Entry 3L9U (X-ray diffraction, 1.57 A resolution); this record covers chain A.

[Chain A]
Molecule: Disulfide isomerase
From: Salmonella enterica subsp. enterica serovar Typhimurium
Notes: EC 5.3.4.1
UniProt: E1WHY0 (E1WHY0_SALTY); residues 1-199 here correspond to UniProt positions 25-223 (UniProt number = residue number + 24)
Sequence (201 residues; row label = number of the first residue in the row; numbers below 1 keep their minus sign (Ser-1 is residue -1)):
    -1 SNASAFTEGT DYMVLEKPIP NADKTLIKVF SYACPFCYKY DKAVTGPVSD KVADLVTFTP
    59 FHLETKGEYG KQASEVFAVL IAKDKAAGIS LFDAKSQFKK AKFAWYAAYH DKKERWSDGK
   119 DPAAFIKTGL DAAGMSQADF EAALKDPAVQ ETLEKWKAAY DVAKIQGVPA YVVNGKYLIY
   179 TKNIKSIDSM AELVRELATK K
Unresolved in the structure: -1 to 0
Disulfides: Cys32-Cys35
Differences from the reference sequence: expression tag (-1 to 0)
What the authors report for this chain:
  - catalytic residues: Cys35

[In short]
The paper reports the catalytic residue Cys35.
Chain A is Disulfide isomerase (Salmonella enterica subsp. enterica serovar Typhimurium); the structure,
Crystal Structure of Salmonella enterica serovar Typhimurium DsbL, was determined by X-ray diffraction
together with 3L9S and 3L9V from the same study.
